PDB entry 6LRL | X-ray diffraction, 2.65 A resolution | chains B and A

== Chain B (and A) ==
Molecule: Cyclic GMP-AMP synthase
Source organism: Homo sapiens
Notes: EC 2.7.7.86; chain A of this document is another copy of the same molecule, construct and numbering; everything in this record applies to it too
UniProt: Q8N884 (CGAS_HUMAN); residue numbers follow UniProt; this construct covers 157-522
Amino-acid sequence (366 residues; row label = number of the first residue in the row):
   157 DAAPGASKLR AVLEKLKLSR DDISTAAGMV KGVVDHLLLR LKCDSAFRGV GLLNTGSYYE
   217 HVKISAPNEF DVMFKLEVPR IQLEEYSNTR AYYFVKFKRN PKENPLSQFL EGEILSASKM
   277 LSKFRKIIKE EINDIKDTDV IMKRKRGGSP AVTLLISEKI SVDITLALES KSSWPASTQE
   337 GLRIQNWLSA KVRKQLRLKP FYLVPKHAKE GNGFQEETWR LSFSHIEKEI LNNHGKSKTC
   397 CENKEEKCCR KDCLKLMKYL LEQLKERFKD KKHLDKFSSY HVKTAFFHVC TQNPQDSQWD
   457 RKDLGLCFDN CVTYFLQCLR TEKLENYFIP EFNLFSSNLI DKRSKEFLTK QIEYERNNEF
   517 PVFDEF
Unresolved in the structure: 157-160, 179-181, 211, 215-218, 254-262, 291-292, 297-308, 313-314, 363-373, 521-522 (chain A: 157-160, 174, 198, 210, 216-220, 254-258, 261, 289-292, 299-306, 315, 365-370, 521-522)
Swiss-Prot annotation at these positions:
  - region: Lys384 to Lys407 (DNA-binding)
  - motif: Leu169 to Leu174 (Nuclear export signal), Asp295 to Ser305 (Nuclear localization signal), Lys299 to Arg302 (KRKR-loop), Lys427 to His429 (KKH-loop)
  - binding site (GTP): Thr211, Asp319, Arg376 to Glu383
  - binding site (ATP): Ser213, Glu225 to Asp227, Ser380 to Glu383, Lys414, Ser435 to Lys439
  - binding site (Mg(2+)): Glu225, Asp227, Asp319
  - binding site (2',3'-cGAMP): Asp227, Asp319, Lys362, Arg376
  - binding site (Zn(2+)): His390, Cys396, Cys397, Cys404
  - site: Asp157, Ala158 (Cleavage), Lys187 (Important for preferential detection of curved long DNA), Leu195 (Important for preferential detection of curved long DNA), Arg255 (Arginine-anchor), Asp319, Ile320 (Cleavage)
  - modified residue: Asp191 (PolyADP-ribosyl aspartic acid), Asn210 (Microbial infection: Deamidated asparagine), Ser213 (Phosphoserine), Tyr215 (Phosphotyrosine), Glu286 (5-glutamyl polyglutamate), Ser305 (Phosphoserine), Glu314 (5-glutamyl glutamate), Lys384 (N6-acetyllysine), Asn389 (Microbial infection: Deamidated asparagine), Lys392 (N6-acetyllysine), Lys394 (N6-acetyllysine), Lys414 (N6-acetyllysine), Ser434 (Phosphoserine), Ser435 (Phosphoserine), Gln451 (Microbial infection: Deamidated glutamine), Gln454 (Microbial infection: Deamidated glutamine), Lys506 (N6-methyllysine)
  - lipidation (S-palmitoyl cysteine): Cys404, Cys405, Cys474
  - cross-link (Glycyl lysine isopeptide (Lys-Gly)): Lys173 (interchain with G-Cter in ubiquitin), Lys231 (interchain with G-Cter in SUMO), Lys285 (interchain with G-Cter in ubiquitin), Lys347 (interchain with G-Cter in SUMO), Lys384 (interchain with G-Cter in SUMO), Lys394 (interchain with G-Cter in SUMO), Lys411 (interchain with G-Cter in ubiquitin), Lys414 (interchain with G-Cter in ubiquitin), Lys427 (interchain with G-Cter in ubiquitin), Lys428 (interchain with G-Cter in ubiquitin), Lys479 (interchain with G-Cter in SUMO)
  - natural variant: Gly303 (G303E: Found in patients with tumors), Lys432 (K432T: Found in patients with uterine endometrioid carcinoma)
  - mutagenesis: Asp157 (D157A: No effect on type I IFN and RSAD2 induction. Highly decreases cleavage by CASP1 and enhances type I IFN and enhances RSAD2 induction upon DNA virus infection ...), Leu169 to Leu174 (Abolished export from the nucleus to the cytosol in response to DNA stimulation), Lys171 to Leu174 (Abolishes DNA-binding but does not affect translocation to the nucleus following treatment with etoposide; when associated with A-407), Lys171 (K171A: No effect on stimulation of interferon production), Leu172 (L172A: Impaired type-I interferon production in response to DNA stimulation), Lys173 (K173A: Strongly reduces enzyme activity and stimulation of interferon production; when associated with A-176. No effect on stimulation of interferon production ...), Leu174 (L174N: Strongly reduces enzyme activity and stimulation of interferon production), Arg176 (R176A: Strongly reduces enzyme activity and stimulation of interferon production; when associated with A-173), Lys187 (K187N: Induces alteration of the DNA-binding surface and leads to increased synthesis of cyclic GMP-AMP (cGAMP); when associated with R-195), Asp191 (D191A: Abolished poly-ADP-ribosylation by PARP1, stimulating interferon production), Leu195 (L195R: Induces alteration of the DNA-binding surface and leads to increased synthesis of cyclic GMP-AMP (cGAMP); when associated with N-187), Asn210 to Tyr214 (Abolishes DNA-binding but does not affect translocation to the nucleus following treatment with etoposide; when associated with A-384), 59 further mutagenesis entries in UniProt
Bound ions: Zn2+: His390, Cys396, Cys397, Cys404
Ligand contacts: ER9 (3-[[5-(1,2,4-triazol-4-yl)-4H-1,2,4-triazol-3-yl]carbonylamino]benzoic acid): Arg376, Leu377, Lys432, Ser434, Tyr436, His437, Asn482, Phe488, Leu490

== How chain B and chain A interact ==
Residue-residue contacts (29; chain B residue first):
  Gln341(B) - Thr395(A)
  Leu344(B) - Lys394(A)
  Ser345(B) - Lys394(A)  hydrogen bond (side chain-backbone)
  Ser345(B) - Thr395(A)
  Ser345(B) - Glu398(A)
  Ala346(B) - Glu398(A)  hydrogen bond (backbone-side chain)
  Lys347(B) - Glu398(A)
  Asn388(B) - Lys347(A)  hydrogen bond (backbone-side chain)
  Asn389(B) - Lys347(A)
  Asn389(B) - Lys394(A)  hydrogen bond
  Gly391(B) - Lys394(A)  hydrogen bond (backbone-side chain)
  Lys392(B) - Ser393(A)
  Lys392(B) - Lys394(A)  hydrogen bond (backbone-backbone)
  Lys392(B) - Thr395(A)  hydrogen bond
  Ser393(B) - Lys392(A)
  Lys394(B) - Leu344(A)
  Lys394(B) - Ser345(A)
  Lys394(B) - Asn389(A)  hydrogen bond
  Lys394(B) - Gly391(A)  hydrogen bond (side chain-backbone)
  Lys394(B) - Lys392(A)  hydrogen bond (backbone-backbone)
  Lys394(B) - Lys394(A)
  Thr395(B) - Gln341(A)
  Thr395(B) - Ser345(A)
  Thr395(B) - Lys392(A)
  Glu398(B) - Gln341(A)
  Glu398(B) - Ser345(A)
  Glu398(B) - Ala346(A)  hydrogen bond (side chain-backbone)
  Glu398(B) - Lys347(A)
  Glu402(B) - Lys392(A)
Interface residues without a listed pair, chain B (15 interface residues in all): His390

== In short ==
Chain B and chain A form an interface of 15 and 12 residues respectively, with 11 hydrogen bonds. Among the
polar pairs are Ser345(B)-Lys394(A), Ala346(B)-Glu398(A) and Asn388(B)-Lys347(A). Ligands of chain B: compound
ER9.
Chain B and chain A are both Cyclic GMP-AMP synthase (Homo sapiens); the structure, Human cGAS catalytic
domain bound with compound s2, was determined by X-ray diffraction (same publication as 6LRC, 6LRE, 6LRJ and
6LRK).
